PDB entry 9FGA | electron microscopy, 3.30 A resolution | chains B and C of the 6 polymer chains in the assembly

== Chain B ==
Name: Gamma-aminobutyric acid receptor subunit beta-3
Source organism: Homo sapiens
Reference sequence: P28472 (GBRB3_HUMAN), isoform P28472-2; residues -24 to 448 here correspond to UniProt positions 1-473 (UniProt number = residue number + 25)
Chain sequence (473 residues; each row starts with the number of its first residue; numbers below 1 keep their minus sign (Met-24 is residue -24)):
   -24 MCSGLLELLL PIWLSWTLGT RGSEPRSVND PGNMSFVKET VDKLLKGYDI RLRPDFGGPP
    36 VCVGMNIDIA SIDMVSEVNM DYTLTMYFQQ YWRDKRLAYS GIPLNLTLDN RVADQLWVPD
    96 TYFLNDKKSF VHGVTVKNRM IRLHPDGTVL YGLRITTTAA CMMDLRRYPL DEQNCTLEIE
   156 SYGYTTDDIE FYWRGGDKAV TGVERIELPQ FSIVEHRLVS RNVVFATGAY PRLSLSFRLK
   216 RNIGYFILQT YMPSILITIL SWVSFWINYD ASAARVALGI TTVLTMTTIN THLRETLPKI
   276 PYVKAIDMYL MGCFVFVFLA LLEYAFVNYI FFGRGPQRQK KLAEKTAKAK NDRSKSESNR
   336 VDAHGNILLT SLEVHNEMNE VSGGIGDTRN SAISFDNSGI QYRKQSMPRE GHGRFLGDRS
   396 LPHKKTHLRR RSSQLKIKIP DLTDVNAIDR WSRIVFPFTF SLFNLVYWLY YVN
Not modelled in the structure: -24 to 9, 314-417, 448
Disulfides: Cys136-Cys150
Covalently attached groups: N-acetylglucosamine (NAG) linked to Asn80; glycan linked to Asn149

== Chain C ==
Name: Gamma-aminobutyric acid receptor subunit gamma-2
Source organism: Homo sapiens
Reference sequence: P18507 (GBRG2_HUMAN), isoform P18507-2; residues -38 to 436 here correspond to UniProt positions 1-475 (UniProt number = residue number + 39)
Chain sequence (495 residues; row label = number of the first residue in the row; numbers below 1 keep their minus sign (Met-38 is residue -38)):
   -38 MSSPNIWSTG SSVYSTPVFS QKMTVWILLL LSLYPGFTSQ KSDDDYEDYA SNKTWVLTPK
    22 VPEGDVTVIL NNLLEGYDNK LRPDIGVKPT LIHTDMYVNS IGPVNAINME YTIDIFFAQT
    82 WYDRRLKFNS TIKVLRLNSN MVGKIWIPDT FFRNSKKADA HWITTPNRML RIWNDGRVLY
   142 TLRLTIDAEC QLQLHNFPMD EHSCPLEFSS YGYPREEIVY QWKRSSVEVG DTRSWRLYQF
   202 SFVGLRNTTE VVKTTSGDYV VMSVYFDLSR RMGYFTIQTY IPCTLIVVLS WVSFWINKDA
   262 VPARTSLGIT TVLTMTTLST IARKSLPKVS YVTAMDLFVS VCFIFVFSAL VEYGTLHYFV
   322 SNRKPSKDKD KKKKNPLLRM FSFKAPTIDI RPRSATIQMN NATHLQERDE EYGYECLDGK
   382 DCASFFCCFE DCRTGAWRHG RIHIRIAKMD SYARIFFPTA FCLFNLVYWV SYLYLGGSGG
   442 SGGSGKTETS QVAPA
Not modelled in the structure: -38 to 25, 325-405, 437-456
Sequence notes: expression tag (437-456)
Disulfides: Cys151-Cys165
Covalently attached groups: N-acetylglucosamine (NAG) linked to Asn208

== How chain B and chain C interact ==
Pairs across the interface (97; chain B residue first):
  Lys13(B) - Gly37(C)  hydrogen bond (side chain-backbone)
  Lys13(B) - Asp39(C)
  Lys13(B) - Leu42(C)
  Leu20(B) - Lys41(C)
  Ser46(B) - Glu150(C)
  Asp48(B) - Lys117(C)  salt bridge
  Met49(B) - Asn69(C)  hydrogen bond
  Tyr62(B) - Phe112(C)
  Tyr62(B) - Arg114(C)
  Tyr62(B) - Tyr172(C)  hydrophobic
  Gln64(B) - Thr216(C)
  Leu79(B) - Gly47(C)
  Asn80(B) - Glu178(C)
  Thr82(B) - Gly173(C)
  Thr82(B) - Tyr174(C)
  Thr82(B) - Glu178(C)  hydrogen bond
  Leu83(B) - Lys41(C)
  Asp84(B) - Asn40(C)
  Asp84(B) - Lys41(C)  hydrogen bond (backbone-backbone)
  Arg86(B) - Asn40(C)
  Arg86(B) - Gly104(C)  hydrogen bond (side chain-backbone)
  Gln90(B) - Lys41(C)
  His107(B) - Ser116(C)
  His107(B) - Lys117(C)
  Val109(B) - Thr111(C)
  Val109(B) - Phe112(C)
  Val109(B) - Ala119(C)
  Val109(B) - Asp120(C)
  Val109(B) - Leu145(C)  hydrophobic
  Thr110(B) - Pro109(C)
  Thr110(B) - Thr111(C)  hydrogen bond (side chain-backbone)
  Thr110(B) - Leu145(C)
  Val111(B) - Asp110(C)
  Asn113(B) - Phe112(C)
  Asn113(B) - Tyr172(C)
  Arg114(B) - Tyr172(C)
  Met115(B) - Tyr172(C)
  Arg117(B) - Gly173(C)  hydrogen bond (side chain-backbone)
  Arg117(B) - Pro175(C)
  Arg117(B) - Ser217(C)  hydrogen bond (side chain-backbone)
  Arg117(B) - Tyr220(C)  hydrogen bond
  Gly127(B) - Tyr172(C)
  Leu128(B) - Tyr172(C)  hydrogen bond (backbone-side chain)
  Arg129(B) - Phe112(C)
  Arg129(B) - Phe113(C)  hydrogen bond (side chain-backbone)
  Arg129(B) - Arg114(C)  hydrogen bond (side chain-backbone)
  Arg129(B) - Ser116(C)  hydrogen bond (side chain-backbone)
  Arg129(B) - Tyr172(C)  hydrogen bond (backbone-side chain)
  Glu182(B) - Gln154(C)
  Pro184(B) - Lys289(C)
  Pro184(B) - Val290(C)
  Pro184(B) - Ser291(C)
  Gln185(B) - Lys289(C)
  Asn217(B) - Ser291(C)  hydrogen bond (backbone-side chain)
  Gly219(B) - Ser291(C)
  Tyr220(B) - Arg284(C)
  Tyr220(B) - Lys289(C)
  Tyr220(B) - Val290(C)
  Tyr220(B) - Ser291(C)  hydrogen bond (backbone-side chain)
  Leu223(B) - Val293(C)  hydrophobic
  Leu223(B) - Asp297(C)
  Leu223(B) - Ser301(C)
  Gln224(B) - Arg284(C)
  Leu231(B) - Phe304(C)  hydrophobic
  Leu231(B) - Phe308(C)
  Ile232(B) - Val273(C)  hydrophobic
  Ile232(B) - Phe304(C)  hydrophobic
  Leu235(B) - Val273(C)  hydrophobic
  Leu235(B) - Phe308(C)  hydrophobic
  Leu235(B) - Leu311(C)  hydrophobic
  Trp241(B) - His318(C)
  Trp241(B) - Tyr319(C)
  Trp241(B) - Asn323(C)  hydrogen bond (backbone-side chain)
  Ile242(B) - His318(C)
  Ile242(B) - Asn323(C)
  Asn243(B) - His318(C)  hydrogen bond (backbone-side chain)
  Asn243(B) - Asn323(C)  hydrogen bond
  Ala246(B) - Val262(C)  hydrophobic
  Ala248(B) - Pro263(C)  hydrophobic
  Ala249(B) - Val262(C)  hydrophobic
  Ala249(B) - Pro263(C)  hydrophobic
  Ala249(B) - Thr266(C)
  Leu253(B) - Thr266(C)
  Leu253(B) - Ile270(C)  hydrophobic
  Leu253(B) - Leu311(C)  hydrophobic
  Thr256(B) - Ile270(C)
  Thr257(B) - Ile270(C)
  Leu259(B) - Leu274(C)  hydrophobic
  Thr260(B) - Leu274(C)
  Thr260(B) - Thr277(C)
  Ile264(B) - Thr277(C)
  His267(B) - Thr281(C)
  Thr271(B) - Lys289(C)  hydrogen bond (backbone-side chain)
  Leu272(B) - Lys289(C)
  Pro273(B) - Lys289(C)
  Arg428(B) - Tyr319(C)
  Arg428(B) - Asn323(C)
Also at the interface, not in a pair above, chain B (63 interface residues in all): Val12, Val16, Asn41, Val87, Phe105, Leu125, Ile234, Val238, Ala252, Thr263
Also at the interface, not in a pair above, chain C (61 interface residues in all): Tyr38, Ile46, Phe78, Ile106, Ala121, Arg129, Leu143, Gln152, Ser280, Val312, Gly315

== Overview ==
The interface between chain B and chain C involves 63 residues on one side and 61 on the other, with 20
hydrogen bonds and 1 salt bridge. Polar contacts include Asp48(B)-Lys117(C), Lys13(B)-Gly37(C) and
Met49(B)-Asn69(C). N-acetylglucosamine is covalently linked to Asn80(B). Covalently linked
N-acetylglucosamine: at Asn208(C).
Chain B is Gamma-aminobutyric acid receptor subunit beta-3 and chain C is Gamma-aminobutyric acid receptor
subunit gamma-2, both from Homo sapiens; the structure, Cryo-EM structure of the full-length alpha1beta3gamma2
GABA(A) receptor in SMALPs bound to two PIP2 molecules and ..., was determined by electron microscopy.
